Entry 3W3A (X-ray diffraction, 3.90 A resolution); this record covers chains E and G of the 8 polymer chains in the assembly.

# Chain E
Protein: V-type ATP synthase beta chain
Organism: Thermus thermophilus
Notes: EC 3.6.3.14; fragment: subunit b
UniProt: Q56404 (VATB_THET8); residue numbers follow UniProt; this construct covers 7-463
Chain sequence (457 residues; row label = number of the first residue in the row):
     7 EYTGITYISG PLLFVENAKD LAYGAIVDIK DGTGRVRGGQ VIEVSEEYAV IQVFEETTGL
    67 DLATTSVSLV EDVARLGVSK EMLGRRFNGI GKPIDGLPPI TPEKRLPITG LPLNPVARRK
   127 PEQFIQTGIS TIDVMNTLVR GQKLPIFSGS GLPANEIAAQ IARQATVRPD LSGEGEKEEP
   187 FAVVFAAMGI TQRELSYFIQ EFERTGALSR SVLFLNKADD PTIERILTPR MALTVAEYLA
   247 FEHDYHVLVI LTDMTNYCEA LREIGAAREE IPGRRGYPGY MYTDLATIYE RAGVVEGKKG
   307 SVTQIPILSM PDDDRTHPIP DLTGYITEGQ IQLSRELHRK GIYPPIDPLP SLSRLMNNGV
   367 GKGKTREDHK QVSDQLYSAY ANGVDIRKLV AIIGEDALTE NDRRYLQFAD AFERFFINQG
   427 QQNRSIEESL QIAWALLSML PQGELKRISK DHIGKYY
Ligand contacts: ADP (adenosine-5'-diphosphate): G330, Y331, S359, R360, L361, N363

# Chain G
Protein: V-type ATP synthase subunit D
Organism: Thermus thermophilus
Notes: EC 3.6.3.14; fragment: subunit d
UniProt: O87880 (VATD_THET8); numbering as in UniProt (aligned over 2-211)
Chain sequence (210 residues; row label = number of the first residue in the row):
     2 SQVSPTRMNL LQRRGQLRLA QKGVDLLKKK RDALVAEFFG LVREAMEARK ALDQAAKEAY
    62 AALLLAQAFD GPEVVAGAAL GVPPLEGVEA EVENVWGSKV PRLKATFPDG ALLSPVGTPA
   122 YTLEASRAFR RYAEALIRVA NTETRLKKIG EEIKKTTRRV NALEQVVIPG IRAQIRFIQQ
   182 VLEQREREDT FRLKRIKGKI EAREAEEEGG

# How chain E and chain G interact
Pairs across the interface (15):
  E275(E) with K195(G), salt bridge
  I277(E) with F192(G), hydrophobic
  P278(E) with F192(G)
  R281(E) with Q181(G), hydrogen bond
  G282(E) with R188(G)
  D320(E) with R177(G), salt bridge
  T322(E) with R177(G)
  K394(E) with N162(G), hydrogen bond (backbone-side chain); Q166(G)
  A397(E) with N162(G), hydrogen bond (backbone-side chain)
  I398(E) with R159(G); N162(G); A163(G), hydrophobic
  I399(E) with K155(G); R159(G)
Other interface residues (no listed pair), chain E (15 interface residues in all): G279, R280, H323, L395
Other interface residues (no listed pair), chain G (14 interface residues in all): T158, F178, Q185, R196

# In short
15 residues of chain E and 14 residues of chain G are in contact; the contacts include 3 hydrogen bonds and 2
salt bridges. Polar pairs include E275(E)-K195(G), D320(E)-R177(G) and R281(E)-Q181(G). Bound to chain E: ADP.
Chain E is V-type ATP synthase beta chain and chain G is V-type ATP synthase subunit D, both from Thermus
thermophilus; the structure, Crystal structure of V1-ATPase at 3.9 angstrom resolution, was determined by
X-ray diffraction.
